PDB entry 2DE5 | X-ray diffraction, 1.90 A resolution | chains B and C of the 6 polymer chains in the assembly

== Chain B (and C) ==
Molecule: terminal oxygenase component of carbazole
Notes: EC 1.14.12.-; chain C of this document is another copy of the same molecule, construct and numbering; everything in this record applies to it too
Sequence (392 residues; each row starts with the number of its first residue):
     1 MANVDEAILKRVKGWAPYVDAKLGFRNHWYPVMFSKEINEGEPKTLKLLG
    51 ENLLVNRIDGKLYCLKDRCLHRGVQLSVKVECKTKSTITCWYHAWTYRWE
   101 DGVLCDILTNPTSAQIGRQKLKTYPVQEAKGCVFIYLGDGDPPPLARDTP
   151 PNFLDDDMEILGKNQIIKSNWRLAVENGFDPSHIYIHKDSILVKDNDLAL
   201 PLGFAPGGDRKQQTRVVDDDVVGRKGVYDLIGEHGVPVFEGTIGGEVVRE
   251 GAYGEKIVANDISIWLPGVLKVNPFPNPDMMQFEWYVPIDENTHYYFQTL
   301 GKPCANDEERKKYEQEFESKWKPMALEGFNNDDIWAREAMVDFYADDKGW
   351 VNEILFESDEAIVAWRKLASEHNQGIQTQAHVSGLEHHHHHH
Disordered / not traced: 390-392
Construct notes: expression tag (385-392)
Ion coordination: 2Fe-2S cluster Fe: Cys69, His71, Cys90, His93; Fe2+: His183, His187, Asp333
Residues lining bound ligands: 2Fe-2S cluster (FES): Cys69, His71, Arg72, Val74, Cys90, Tyr92, His93, Ala94, Trp95

== Interface between chain B and chain C ==
Residue-residue contacts (78):
  Arg11(B) - His387(C)
  Arg11(B) - His388(C)  hydrogen bond
  Glu176(B) - Arg72(C)  salt bridge
  Asn177(B) - Tyr92(C)  hydrogen bond
  Asp180(B) - His93(C)  salt bridge
  Ser182(B) - His93(C)
  Ser182(B) - Thr109(C)
  His183(B) - Tyr92(C)
  His183(B) - His93(C)
  Tyr185(B) - Glu81(C)  hydrogen bond
  Tyr185(B) - Lys83(C)
  Tyr185(B) - Thr89(C)
  Tyr185(B) - Cys90(C)
  Tyr185(B) - Trp91(C)
  Tyr185(B) - Tyr92(C)
  Tyr185(B) - Ala94(C)
  Tyr185(B) - Leu108(C)
  Tyr185(B) - Thr109(C)
  Ile186(B) - Trp91(C)
  Ile186(B) - Tyr92(C)
  Lys188(B) - Glu81(C)  salt bridge
  Leu202(B) - Thr109(C)
  Gly203(B) - Thr109(C)
  Phe204(B) - Thr109(C)  hydrogen bond (backbone-backbone)
  Phe204(B) - Asn110(C)
  Ala205(B) - Asn110(C)
  Ala205(B) - Thr112(C)
  Pro206(B) - Asn110(C)
  Pro206(B) - Thr112(C)
  Val238(B) - Leu108(C)
  Val238(B) - Thr109(C)
  Val238(B) - Pro111(C)
  Thr242(B) - Asp106(C)
  Thr242(B) - Leu108(C)
  Ile243(B) - Lys83(C)
  Ile243(B) - Thr84(C)
  Ile243(B) - Thr87(C)
  Ile243(B) - Thr89(C)
  Ile243(B) - Thr96(C)
  Ile243(B) - Asp106(C)
  Ile243(B) - Leu108(C)  hydrophobic
  Gly244(B) - Asp106(C)  hydrogen bond (backbone-side chain)
  Val248(B) - Lys83(C)
  Val248(B) - Thr84(C)
  Trp335(B) - Val78(C)  hydrophobic
  Trp335(B) - Lys79(C)
  Trp335(B) - Trp91(C)  hydrophobic
  Ala336(B) - Trp91(C)  hydrophobic
  Ala339(B) - Val74(C)
  Ala339(B) - Trp91(C)  hydrophobic
  Met340(B) - Arg72(C)
  Met340(B) - Val74(C)  hydrophobic
  Met340(B) - Tyr92(C)
  Phe343(B) - Arg68(C)
  Phe343(B) - Arg72(C)
  Phe343(B) - Gly73(C)
  Tyr344(B) - Arg72(C)  hydrogen bond
  Asp346(B) - Ser383(C)
  Lys348(B) - Glu386(C)  salt bridge
  Asn352(B) - Ser383(C)  hydrogen bond (side chain-backbone)
  Glu353(B) - His71(C)
  Ile354(B) - Leu70(C)  hydrogen bond (backbone-backbone)
  Ile354(B) - His71(C)  hydrogen bond (backbone-backbone)
  Ile354(B) - Trp95(C)
  Ile354(B) - Gln115(C)
  Ile354(B) - Gln119(C)
  Leu355(B) - Gln115(C)  hydrogen bond (backbone-side chain)
  Phe356(B) - His71(C)
  Phe356(B) - Trp95(C)
  Phe356(B) - Ile107(C)  hydrophobic
  Phe356(B) - Thr109(C)
  Phe356(B) - Ser113(C)
  Phe356(B) - Gln115(C)
  Glu357(B) - Asn110(C)
  Glu357(B) - Ser113(C)  hydrogen bond
  Glu357(B) - Ala114(C)  hydrogen bond (side chain-backbone)
  Asp359(B) - His71(C)  salt bridge
  Arg366(B) - Arg72(C)
Also at the interface, not in a pair above, chain B (38 interface residues in all): Gly241, Arg249, Asp342
Also at the interface, not in a pair above, chain C (36 interface residues in all): Gln75

== Summary ==
38 residues of chain B and 36 residues of chain C are in contact; the contacts include 12 hydrogen bonds and 5
salt bridges. Among the polar pairs are Glu176(B)-Arg72(C), Asp180(B)-His93(C) and Lys188(B)-Glu81(C). Ligands
of chain B: 2Fe-2S cluster.
Both chains are terminal oxygenase component of carbazole. Entry 2DE5 (Crystal structure of the electron
transfer complex between oxygenase and ferredoxin in carbazole 1,9a-dioxygenase) was determined by X-ray
diffraction (same publication as 2DE6 and 2DE7).
